PDB entry 5M65 | X-ray diffraction, 1.95 A resolution | chains A and B

== Chain A (and B) ==
Molecule: Adenosylhomocysteinase
From: Bradyrhizobium elkanii
Notes: EC 3.3.1.1; chain B of this document is another copy of the same molecule, construct and numbering; everything in this record applies to it too
UniProt: A0A087WNH6 (A0A087WNH6_BRAEL); residues -5 to 473 here correspond to UniProt positions 1-479 (UniProt number = residue number + 6)
Amino-acid sequence (479 residues; row label = number of the first residue in the row; numbers below 1 keep their minus sign (Gly-5 is residue -5)):
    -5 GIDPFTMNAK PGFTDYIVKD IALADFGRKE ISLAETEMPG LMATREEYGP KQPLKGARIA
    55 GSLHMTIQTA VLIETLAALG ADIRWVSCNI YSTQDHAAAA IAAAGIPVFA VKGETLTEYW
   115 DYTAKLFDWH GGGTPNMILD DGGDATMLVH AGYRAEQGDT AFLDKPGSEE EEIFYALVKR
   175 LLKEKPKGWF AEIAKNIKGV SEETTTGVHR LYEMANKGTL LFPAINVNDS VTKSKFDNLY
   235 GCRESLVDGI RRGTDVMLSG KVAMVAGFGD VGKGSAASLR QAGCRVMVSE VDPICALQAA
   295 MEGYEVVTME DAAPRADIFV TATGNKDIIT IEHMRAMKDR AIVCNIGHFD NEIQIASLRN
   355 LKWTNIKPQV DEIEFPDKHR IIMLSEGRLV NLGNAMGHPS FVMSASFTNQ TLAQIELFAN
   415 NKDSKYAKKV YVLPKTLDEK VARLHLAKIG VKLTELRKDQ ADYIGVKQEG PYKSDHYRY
Unresolved in the structure: -5 to 4 (chain B: -5 to 5)
Swiss-Prot annotation at these positions:
  - binding site (NAD(+)): Val259, Lys461
Metal / ion sites: Na+: Met390, His392
Ligand contacts:
  - adenine (ADE): Leu57, His58, Thr60, Gln62, Thr63, Asn385, Leu386, Met390, Gly391, His392, Met397, Phe401
  - NAD (nicotinamide-adenine-dinucleotide), molecule 1: Thr198, Thr199, Thr200, Lys227, Asp231, Asn232, Cys236, Gly261, Phe262, Gly263, Asp264, Val265, Gly266, Ser283, Glu284, Val285, Asp286, Cys289, Ala316, Thr317, Gly318, Asn319, Ile322, Ile340, Gly341, His342, Leu383, Asn385, Leu386, His392
  - NAD, molecule 2: Thr448, Leu450, Gln454, Ile458, Lys467, Tyr471
From the paper describing this entry:
  - binding site for adenine: His58, Thr60, Gln62, His392
  - Na+ coordination: Gln62, Met390, His392

== Chain A / chain B interface ==
Residue-residue contacts - 128 pairs, chain A then chain B:
  His203(A) with Tyr457(B); Ile458(B), hydrogen bond (side chain-backbone)
  Asp223(A) with Arg472(B), hydrogen bond (backbone-side chain)
  Val225(A) with Ile288(B), hydrophobic; Arg472(B)
  Lys229(A) with Lys229(B); Arg472(B); Tyr473(B), hydrogen bond (side chain-backbone)
  Phe230(A) with Ile288(B); Leu291(B), hydrophobic; Gln292(B); Met295(B), hydrophobic
  Tyr234(A) with Gln292(B); Met295(B), hydrophobic; Glu296(B), hydrogen bond
  Arg237(A) with Met295(B), hydrogen bond (side chain-backbone); Glu296(B), salt bridge
  Gly263(A) with Tyr471(B)
  Asp264(A) with Tyr471(B); Tyr473(B)
  Lys267(A) with Tyr473(B)
  Ser283(A) with Thr448(B)
  Glu284(A) with Leu447(B); Thr448(B), hydrogen bond (backbone-backbone)
  Val285(A) with Leu447(B); Thr448(B); Leu450(B), hydrophobic; Tyr466(B)
  Asp286(A) with Tyr466(B); Lys467(B), salt bridge
  Pro287(A) with Glu433(B); Ala436(B); Arg437(B); Leu440(B); Leu447(B), hydrophobic; Tyr466(B)
  Ile288(A) with Val225(B), hydrophobic; Phe230(B); Glu433(B); Ala436(B); Tyr473(B), hydrophobic
  Cys289(A) with Lys467(B); Tyr473(B), hydrophobic
  Ala290(A) with Val445(B), hydrophobic; Leu447(B), hydrophobic
  Leu291(A) with Phe230(B), hydrophobic; Ile443(B), hydrophobic
  Gln292(A) with Phe230(B); Tyr234(B); Tyr473(B), hydrogen bond (side chain-backbone)
  Ala294(A) with Ile443(B), hydrophobic; Val445(B), hydrophobic
  Met295(A) with Phe230(B), hydrophobic; Tyr234(B), hydrophobic; Arg237(B), hydrogen bond (backbone-side chain); Phe395(B), hydrophobic
  Glu296(A) with Tyr234(B), hydrogen bond; Arg237(B), salt bridge
  Val300(A) with Gly444(B); Val445(B), hydrophobic; Lys446(B), hydrogen bond (backbone-backbone)
  Val301(A) with Lys446(B)
  Asp305(A) with Lys446(B), salt bridge
  Gly318(A) with Tyr457(B); Ile458(B)
  Asn319(A) with Leu450(B); Gln454(B); Tyr457(B); Ile458(B)
  Lys320(A) with Asp453(B); Gln454(B), hydrogen bond (backbone-side chain); Tyr457(B)
  Asp321(A) with Arg451(B), hydrogen bond (backbone-side chain); Gln454(B), hydrogen bond (backbone-side chain)
  Ile322(A) with Gln454(B)
  Asn345(A) with Tyr457(B), hydrogen bond
  Phe395(A) with Met295(B), hydrophobic
  Glu433(A) with Pro287(B); Ile288(B)
  Ala436(A) with Pro287(B); Ile288(B); Leu291(B), hydrophobic
  Arg437(A) with Pro287(B)
  Ile443(A) with Ala294(B), hydrophobic; Met295(B), hydrophobic
  Val445(A) with Ala294(B), hydrophobic; Val300(B), hydrophobic
  Lys446(A) with Val300(B), hydrogen bond (backbone-backbone); Val301(B); Asp305(B), salt bridge
  Leu447(A) with Glu284(B); Val285(B); Ala290(B), hydrophobic
  Thr448(A) with Ser283(B); Glu284(B), hydrogen bond (backbone-backbone); Val285(B)
  Leu450(A) with Val285(B), hydrophobic; Asn319(B)
  Arg451(A) with Asp321(B), hydrogen bond (side chain-backbone)
  Gln454(A) with Asn319(B), hydrogen bond (backbone-side chain); Lys320(B), hydrogen bond (side chain-backbone); Asp321(B), hydrogen bond (side chain-backbone)
  Tyr457(A) with His203(B); Gly318(B); Asn319(B); Lys320(B); Asn345(B), hydrogen bond
  Ile458(A) with His203(B), hydrogen bond (backbone-side chain); Gly318(B); Asn319(B)
  Tyr466(A) with Val285(B); Asp286(B); Pro287(B)
  Lys467(A) with Asp286(B), salt bridge; Cys289(B)
  Tyr471(A) with Gly263(B); Asp264(B); Arg472(B), hydrogen bond (backbone-side chain)
  Arg472(A) with Asp223(B), hydrogen bond (side chain-backbone); Val225(B); Lys229(B), hydrogen bond (backbone-side chain); Tyr471(B), hydrogen bond (side chain-backbone); Arg472(B)
  Tyr473(A) with Lys229(B), hydrogen bond (backbone-side chain); Asp264(B); Lys267(B); Ile288(B), hydrophobic; Gln292(B), hydrogen bond (backbone-side chain)
Also at the interface, not in a pair above, chain A (62 interface residues in all): Ser224, Thr226, Ser228, Thr302, Asp432, His439, Leu440, Gly444, Asp453, Gly459, Asp469
Also at the interface, not in a pair above, chain B (63 interface residues in all): Ser224, Thr226, Ser228, Thr302, Ile322, Phe343, Asp432, His439, Glu449, Gly459

== Overview ==
Chain A and chain B form an interface of 62 and 63 residues respectively, with 28 hydrogen bonds and 6 salt
bridges. Polar pairs include Arg237(A)-Glu296(B), Asp286(A)-Lys467(B) and Asp305(A)-Lys446(B). From the paper:
a binding site for adenine at His58(A), Thr60(A) and Gln62(A) among others; Na+ coordination by Gln62(A),
Met390(A) and His392(A).
Both chains are Adenosylhomocysteinase (Bradyrhizobium elkanii). Entry 5M65 (Crystal structure of
S-adenosyl-L-homocysteine hydrolase from Bradyrhizobium elkanii in complex with adenine) was determined by
X-ray diffraction (same publication as 5M5K, 5M66 and 5M67).
